4JRY - chains A and D of the 5 polymer chains in the assembly; structure by X-ray diffraction, 2.80 A resolution.

== Chain A ==
Name: MHC class I antigen
Organism: Homo sapiens
UniProtKB: C5MK56 (C5MK56_HUMAN); residues 1-276 here correspond to UniProt positions 25-300 (UniProt number = residue number + 24)
Chain sequence (276 residues; each row starts with the number of its first residue):
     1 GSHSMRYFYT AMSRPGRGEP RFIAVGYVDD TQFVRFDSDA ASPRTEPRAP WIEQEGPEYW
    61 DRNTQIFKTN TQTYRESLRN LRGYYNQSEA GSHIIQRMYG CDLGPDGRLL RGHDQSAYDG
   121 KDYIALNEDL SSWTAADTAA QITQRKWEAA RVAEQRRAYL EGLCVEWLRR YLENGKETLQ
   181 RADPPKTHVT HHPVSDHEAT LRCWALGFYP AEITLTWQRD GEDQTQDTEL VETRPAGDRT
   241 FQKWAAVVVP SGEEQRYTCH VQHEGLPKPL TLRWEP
Cystine bridges: C101-C164, C203-C259
What the authors report for this chain:
  - mutagenesis - I66A (Tm change 10 degC): decreased stability
  - mutagenesis - I66A: decreased binding to SB47
  - mutagenesis - R151A, Q155A: unchanged binding to SB47 TCR
  - mutagenesis - I66A, R151A, Q155A: decreased binding to SB27 TCR

== Chain D ==
Name: SB47 TCR alpha chain
Organism: Homo sapiens
Chain sequence (201 residues; numbered 1 to 216; 15 numbers in that range are skipped by the numbering (no residue carries them; nothing is unmodelled there); the number before each row is that of its first residue):
     1 ELKVEQNPLF LSMQEGKNYT IYCNYSTTS
    37 DRLYWYRQDP GKSLESLFVL LSN
    63 GAVKQE
    74 GRLMASLDTK ARLSTLHITA AVHDLSATYF CAVGGGSNYQ LIWGAGTKLI IKPNIQNPDP
   134 AVYQLRDSKS SDKSVCLFTD FDSQTNVSQS KDSDVYITDK CVLDMRSMDF KSNSAVAWSN
   194 KSDFACANAF NNSIIPEDTF FPS
Cystine bridges: C23-C104, C149-C199

== Interface between chain A and chain D ==
Residue-residue contacts - 23 pairs, chain A then chain D:
  E55(A) with G109(D); S110(D), hydrogen bond
  G56(A) with G109(D), hydrogen bond (backbone-backbone); S110(D); N111(D)
  P57(A) with S110(D); N111(D); Y112(D), hydrophobic
  E58(A) with S110(D), hydrogen bond (backbone-backbone); Y112(D)
  Y59(A) with S110(D)
  D61(A) with Y112(D), hydrogen bond
  G162(A) with S58(D)
  L163(A) with L57(D), hydrophobic
  E166(A) with S58(D); N59(D), hydrogen bond (side chain-backbone); T82(D)
  W167(A) with D37(D); S110(D)
  R169(A) with N59(D)
  R170(A) with D37(D), salt bridge; G109(D); S110(D)
Also at the interface, not in a pair above, chain A (13 interface residues in all): Q54
Also at the interface, not in a pair above, chain D (10 interface residues in all): T28
From the paper, about this interface:
  - pairs named by the authors: E166(A)-T82(D), W167(A)-D37(D), R170(A)-D37(D) (salt bridge)
  - interface residues, chain A: E55(A), G162(A), L163(A), W167(A), R170(A)
  - hot spots on chain A (mutagenesis) - E55A, L163A: decreased binding to SB47 TCR
  - interface residues, chain D: L57(D)

== Summary ==
The interface between chain A and chain D involves 13 residues on one side and 10 on the other, with 5
hydrogen bonds and 1 salt bridge. Polar contacts include R170(A)-D37(D), E55(A)-S110(D) and D61(A)-Y112(D).
The authors report contacts between E166(A) and T82(D) and W167(A) and D37(D); a salt bridge between R170(A)
and D37(D). From the paper: I66A, R151A and Q155A of chain A reduce binding to SB27 TCR; interface residues
E55(A), G162(A) and L57(D) among others; 5 substitutions were tested in all.
Here chain A is MHC class I antigen and chain D is SB47 TCR alpha chain, both from Homo sapiens. Entry 4JRY
(Crystal Structure of SB47 TCR-HLA B*3505-LPEP complex) was determined by X-ray diffraction, deposited
together with 4JRX.
